PDB entry 4I01 | X-ray diffraction, 2.30 A resolution | chains A and B

[Chain A (and B)]
Name: Catabolite gene activator
Source organism: Escherichia coli
Notes: chain B of this document is another copy of the same molecule, construct and numbering; everything in this record applies to it too
UniProtKB: P0ACJ8 (CRP_ECOLI); residue numbers follow UniProt; this construct covers 1-210
Amino-acid sequence (222 residues; row label = number of the first residue in the row; numbers below 1 keep their minus sign (Met-11 is residue -11)):
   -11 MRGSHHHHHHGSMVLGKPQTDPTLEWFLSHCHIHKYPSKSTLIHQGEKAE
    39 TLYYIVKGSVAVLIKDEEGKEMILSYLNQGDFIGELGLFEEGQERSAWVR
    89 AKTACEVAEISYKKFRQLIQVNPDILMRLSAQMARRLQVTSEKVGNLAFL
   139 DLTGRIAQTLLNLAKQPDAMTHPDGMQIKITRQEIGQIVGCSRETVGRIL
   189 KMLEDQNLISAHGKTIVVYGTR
Unresolved in the structure: -11 to 5, 208-210 (chain B: -11 to 8, 209-210)
Construct notes: expression tag (-11 to 0); engineered mutation Leu140 (Val in P0ACJ8)
Small-molecule neighbours:
  - adenosine-3',5'-cyclic-monophosphate (CMP), molecule 1: Ile31, Ala37, Val50, Leu62, Ser63, Leu65, Phe70, Ile71, Gly72, Glu73, Leu74, Gly75, Glu82, Arg83, Ser84, Ala85, Val87, Tyr100, Arg124, Thr128
  - adenosine-3',5'-cyclic-monophosphate (CMP), molecule 2: Lys58, Glu59, Met60, Arg170, Gln171, Gly174, Gln175, Gly178, Cys179, Ser180, Arg181, Glu182
From the paper describing this entry:
  - allosteric site: Val127 to Phe137, Asn150 to Asp162 (from molecular simulation)

[Chain A / chain B interface]
Pairs across the interface - 59 pairs, chain A then chain B:
  Ile52(A) - Gly133(B)
  Lys53(A) - Phe137(B)
  Asp54(A) - Phe137(B)
  Lys58(A) - Phe137(B)
  Met60(A) - Val132(B)  hydrophobic
  Met60(A) - Ala136(B)  hydrophobic
  Met60(A) - Phe137(B)  hydrophobic
  Leu62(A) - Ser129(B)
  Leu62(A) - Val132(B)  hydrophobic
  Leu74(A) - Ala122(B)  hydrophobic
  Leu74(A) - Leu125(B)  hydrophobic
  Leu74(A) - Gln126(B)  hydrogen bond (backbone-side chain)
  Phe77(A) - Met115(B)  hydrophobic
  Phe77(A) - Ser118(B)
  Phe77(A) - Ala119(B)  hydrophobic
  Phe77(A) - Ala122(B)  hydrophobic
  Glu78(A) - Arg123(B)  salt bridge
  Gln81(A) - Arg123(B)  hydrogen bond
  Gln81(A) - Gln126(B)  hydrogen bond
  Pro111(A) - Pro111(B)  hydrophobic
  Leu114(A) - Leu114(B)  hydrophobic
  Leu114(A) - Met115(B)  hydrophobic
  Met115(A) - Phe77(B)  hydrophobic
  Met115(A) - Leu114(B)  hydrophobic
  Ser118(A) - Phe77(B)
  Ser118(A) - Ser118(B)  hydrogen bond
  Ser118(A) - Met121(B)
  Ala119(A) - Phe77(B)  hydrophobic
  Met121(A) - Ser118(B)
  Met121(A) - Met121(B)
  Met121(A) - Ala122(B)
  Ala122(A) - Leu74(B)
  Ala122(A) - Phe77(B)  hydrophobic
  Arg123(A) - Gln81(B)
  Arg124(A) - Leu125(B)
  Leu125(A) - Arg124(B)
  Leu125(A) - Leu125(B)  hydrophobic
  Leu125(A) - Thr128(B)
  Gln126(A) - Leu74(B)
  Gln126(A) - Gln81(B)  hydrogen bond
  Thr128(A) - Leu125(B)
  Thr128(A) - Thr128(B)
  Thr128(A) - Ser129(B)
  Ser129(A) - Thr128(B)
  Val132(A) - Met60(B)  hydrophobic
  Val132(A) - Leu62(B)  hydrophobic
  Val132(A) - Thr128(B)
  Val132(A) - Val132(B)  hydrophobic
  Val132(A) - Leu135(B)
  Gly133(A) - Ile52(B)
  Leu135(A) - Val132(B)  hydrophobic
  Leu135(A) - Leu135(B)  hydrophobic
  Ala136(A) - Met60(B)  hydrophobic
  Ala136(A) - Leu135(B)  hydrophobic
  Phe137(A) - Ile52(B)  hydrophobic
  Phe137(A) - Lys53(B)
  Phe137(A) - Asp54(B)
  Phe137(A) - Lys58(B)
  Phe137(A) - Met60(B)  hydrophobic
Interface residues without a listed pair, chain A (35 interface residues in all): Glu59, Glu73, Ser84, Arg104, Ile107, Gln108, Lys131
Interface residues without a listed pair, chain B (33 interface residues in all): Glu59, Glu73, Arg104, Ile107, Lys131, Gly178

[Summary]
35 residues of chain A face 33 of chain B across their interface, with 5 hydrogen bonds and 1 salt bridge.
Polar contacts include Glu78(A)-Arg123(B), Leu74(A)-Gln126(B) and Gln81(A)-Arg123(B). Ligands of chain A:
adenosine-3',5'-cyclic-monophosphate. From the paper: an allosteric site at Val127(A) and Asn150(A).
Both chains are Catabolite gene activator (Escherichia coli). Entry 4I01 (Structure of the mutant Catabolite
gen activator protein V140L) was determined by X-ray diffraction (same publication as 4HZF, 4I09, 4I0A and
4I0B).
